3L62 - chain A; structure by X-ray diffraction, 1.70 A resolution.

== Chain A ==
Name: Camphor 5-monooxygenase
Organism: Pseudomonas putida
Notes: EC 1.14.15.1
Reference sequence: P00183 (CPXA_PSEPU); residues 1-414 here correspond to UniProt positions 2-415 (UniProt number = residue number + 1)
Chain sequence (414 residues; each row starts with the number of its first residue):
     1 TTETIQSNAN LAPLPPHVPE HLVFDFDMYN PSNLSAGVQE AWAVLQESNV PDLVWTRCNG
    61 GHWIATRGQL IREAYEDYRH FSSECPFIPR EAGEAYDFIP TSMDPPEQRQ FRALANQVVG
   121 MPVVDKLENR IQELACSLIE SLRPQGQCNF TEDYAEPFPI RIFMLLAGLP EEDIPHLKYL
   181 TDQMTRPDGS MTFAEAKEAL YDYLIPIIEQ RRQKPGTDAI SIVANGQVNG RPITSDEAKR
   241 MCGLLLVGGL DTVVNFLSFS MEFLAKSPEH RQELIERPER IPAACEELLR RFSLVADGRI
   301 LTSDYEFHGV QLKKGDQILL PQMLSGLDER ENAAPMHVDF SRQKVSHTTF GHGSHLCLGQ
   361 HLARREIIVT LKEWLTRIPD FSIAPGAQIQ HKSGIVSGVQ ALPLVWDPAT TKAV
Not modelled in the structure: 1-9, 91-94, 104
Construct notes: engineered mutation Ala334 (Cys335 in P00183)
UniProt features mapped onto this chain:
  - binding site (heme): Cys357
Ion coordination: heme Fe near Cys357 (its only coordinating residue here)
Ligand contacts: heme (HEM): Tyr75, Pro100, Thr101, Gln108, Arg112, Val119, Leu244, Leu245, Gly248, Gly249, Thr252, Val253, Phe256, Leu289, Leu294, Val295, Asp297, Arg299, Gln322, Thr349, Phe350, Gly351, Ser354, His355, Leu356, Cys357, Leu358, Gly359, Leu362, Ala363, Glu366, Ile367
Reported in the primary citation:
  - conformationally variable residues (order/disorder transition, side-chain flip): Glu91 to Glu94, Arg112, Thr252, Leu358
  - heme coordination: Cys357
  - binding site for heme: Arg112, Leu358

== In short ==
Bound to chain A: heme. From UniProt: heme-binding residue Cys357. From the paper: a binding site for heme at
Arg112 and Leu358; heme coordination by Cys357.
Chain A is Camphor 5-monooxygenase (Pseudomonas putida); the structure, Crystal structure of substrate-free
P450cam at low [K+], was determined by X-ray diffraction together with 3L61 and 3L63 from the same study.
